1DLH - chains B and D of the 6 polymer chains in the assembly; structure by X-ray diffraction, 2.80 A resolution.

# Chain B
Name: Class II histocompatibility antigen (HLA-DR1) (beta chain)
Organism: Homo sapiens
UniProt: P13758 (HB2F_HUMAN); residues 3-190 here correspond to UniProt positions 32-219 (UniProt number = residue number + 29)
Sequence (188 residues; each row starts with the number of its first residue):
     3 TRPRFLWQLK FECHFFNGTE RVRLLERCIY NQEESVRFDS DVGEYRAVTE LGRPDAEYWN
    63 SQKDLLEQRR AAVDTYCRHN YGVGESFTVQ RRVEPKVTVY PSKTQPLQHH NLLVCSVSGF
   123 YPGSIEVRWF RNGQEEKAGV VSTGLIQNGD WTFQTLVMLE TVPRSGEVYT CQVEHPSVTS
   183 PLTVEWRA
Disulfides: C15-C79, C117-C173
Covalently attached groups: N-acetylglucosamine (NAG) linked to N19

# Chain D
Name: Class II histocompatibility antigen (HLA-DR1) (alpha chain)
Organism: Homo sapiens
UniProt: P01903 (HA2R_HUMAN); residues 3-182 here correspond to UniProt positions 28-207 (UniProt number = residue number + 25)
Sequence (180 residues; numbered 3 to 182; the number before each row is that of its first residue):
     3 EEHVIIQAEF YLNPDQSGEF MFDFDGDEIF HVDMAKKETV WRLEEFGRFA SFEAQGALAN
    63 IAVDKANLEI MTKRSNYTPI TNVPPEVTVL TNSPVELREP NVLICFIDKF TPPVVNVTWL
   123 RNGKPVTTGV SETVFLPRED HLFRKFHYLP FLPSTEDVYD CRVEHWGLDE PLLKHWEFDA
Disulfides: C107-C163
Covalently attached groups: N-acetylglucosamine (NAG) linked to N78; glycan linked to N118
UniProt features mapped onto this chain:
  - region: E179 to A182 (Connecting peptide)
  - site: Q9 (Self- and pathogen-derived peptide antigen), G49 (Self-peptide antigen), F51 (Self- and pathogen-derived peptide antigen), A52 (Self-peptide antigen), S53 (Self- and pathogen-derived peptide antigen), E55 (Pathogen-derived peptide antigen), N62 (Self- and pathogen-derived peptide antigen), N69 (Pathogen-derived peptide antigen), R76 (Self- and pathogen-derived peptide antigen)
  - glycosylation (N-linked (GlcNAc...) asparagine): N78, N118

# Interface between chain B and chain D
Pairs across the interface (12):
  K105(B) - E179(D)  salt bridge
  K105(B) - D181(D)  salt bridge
  H111(B) - T157(D)  hydrogen bond (side chain-backbone)
  H111(B) - E158(D)  salt bridge
  H112(B) - T157(D)  hydrogen bond (side chain-backbone)
  H112(B) - E158(D)  hydrogen bond (side chain-backbone)
  H112(B) - V160(D)
  L114(B) - H177(D)
  V142(B) - L175(D)
  V143(B) - L175(D)  hydrophobic
  E162(B) - D162(D)
  E162(B) - H177(D)  salt bridge
Also at the interface, not in a pair above, chain B (8 interface residues in all): G141
Also at the interface, not in a pair above, chain D (9 interface residues in all): D159

# Summary
The interface between chain B and chain D involves 8 residues on one side and 9 on the other, with 3 hydrogen
bonds and 4 salt bridges. Polar pairs include K105(B)-E179(D), K105(B)-D181(D) and H111(B)-E158(D). Covalently
linked N-acetylglucosamine: at N19(B). N-acetylglucosamine is covalently linked to N78(D).
Chain B is Class II histocompatibility antigen (HLA-DR1) (beta chain) and chain D is Class II
histocompatibility antigen (HLA-DR1) (alpha chain), both from Homo sapiens; the structure, Crystal structure
of the human class II MHC protein HLA-DR1 complexed with an influenza virus peptide, was determined by X-ray
diffraction.
